4RQX - chains B and C of the 5 polymer chains in the assembly; structure by X-ray diffraction, 2.26 A resolution.

== Chain B (and C) ==
Protein: Peroxiredoxin-4
From: Homo sapiens
Notes: EC 1.11.1.15; chain C of this document is another copy of the same molecule, construct and numbering; everything in this record applies to it too
UniProtKB: Q13162 (PRDX4_HUMAN); residue numbers follow UniProt; this construct covers 79-271
Amino-acid sequence (226 residues; numbered 46 to 271; the number before each row is that of its first residue):
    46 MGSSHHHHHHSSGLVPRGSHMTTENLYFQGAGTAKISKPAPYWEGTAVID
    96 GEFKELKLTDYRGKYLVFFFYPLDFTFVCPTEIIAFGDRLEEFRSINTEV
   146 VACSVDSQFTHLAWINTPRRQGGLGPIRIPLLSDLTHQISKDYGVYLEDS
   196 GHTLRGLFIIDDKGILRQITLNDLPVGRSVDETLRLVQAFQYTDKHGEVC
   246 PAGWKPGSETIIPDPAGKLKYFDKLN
Not modelled in the structure: 46-76, 243-271
Covalently attached groups: 1-thioethanesulfonic acid (COM) linked to C124
Modified / non-standard residues: C124 (2.04)
Sequence notes: expression tag (46-78)
Ligand contacts: 1-thioethanesulfonic acid (COM): F122, V123, R164, G167
Curated features (UniProtKB/Swiss-Prot):
  - active site: C124 (Cysteine sulfenic acid (-SOH) intermediate)
Reported in the primary citation:
  - binding site for 1-thioethanesulfonic acid: C124
  - catalytic residues: C124 (citing earlier work)

== Chain B / chain C interface ==
Residue-residue contacts - 38 pairs, chain B then chain C:
  F98(B) - F122(C)  hydrophobic
  L118(B) - F154(C)  hydrophobic
  D119(B) - F154(C)
  F120(B) - F120(C)  hydrophobic
  F120(B) - F154(C)
  F120(B) - A158(C)  hydrophobic
  T121(B) - F154(C)
  F122(B) - F98(C)  hydrophobic
  F122(B) - F154(C)  hydrophobic
  F122(B) - L157(C)  hydrophobic
  D151(B) - T155(C)
  F154(B) - L118(C)  hydrophobic
  F154(B) - D119(C)
  F154(B) - F120(C)
  F154(B) - T121(C)
  F154(B) - F122(C)  hydrophobic
  T155(B) - D151(C)
  T155(B) - T155(C)
  L157(B) - F122(C)  hydrophobic
  A158(B) - F120(C)  hydrophobic
  L180(B) - L118(C)  hydrophobic
  L180(B) - H182(C)  hydrogen bond (backbone-side chain)
  L180(B) - S195(C)
  L180(B) - G196(C)
  L180(B) - H197(C)
  T181(B) - Y191(C)
  T181(B) - E193(C)
  T181(B) - D194(C)
  T181(B) - G196(C)
  H182(B) - L180(C)  hydrogen bond (side chain-backbone)
  H182(B) - H182(C)  hydrogen bond
  Y191(B) - T181(C)
  E193(B) - T181(C)
  D194(B) - T181(C)
  S195(B) - L180(C)
  S195(B) - T181(C)
  G196(B) - L180(C)
  G196(B) - T181(C)
Other interface residues (no listed pair), chain B (22 interface residues in all): V150, S152, H197
Other interface residues (no listed pair), chain C (22 interface residues in all): V150, S152

== Overview ==
The chain B/chain C interface involves 22 residues from each chain; the contacts include 3 hydrogen bonds.
Polar contacts include L180(B)-H182(C) and H182(B)-H182(C). 1-thioethanesulfonic acid is covalently linked to
C124(B). UniProt lists active-site residue C124(B) on chain B. The paper reports the catalytic residue
C124(B); a binding site for 1-thioethanesulfonic acid at C124(B).
Chain B and chain C are both Peroxiredoxin-4 (Homo sapiens); the structure, Crystal structure of human
peroxiredoxin 4(THIOREDOXIN PEROXIDASE) with MESNA, was determined by X-ray diffraction, deposited together
with 4RQR.
